8JOU - chains f and A of the 14 polymer chains in the assembly; structure by electron microscopy, 4.10 A resolution (low resolution: residue-level contacts below are approximate; hydrogen-bond / salt-bridge calls are withheld).

== Chain f ==
Protein: Virion-associated phage protein
From: Ralstonia phage GP4
Reference sequence: A0A345GU11 (A0A345GU11_9CAUD); numbering as in UniProt (aligned over 1-140)
Chain sequence (140 residues; numbered 1 to 140; the number before each row is that of its first residue):
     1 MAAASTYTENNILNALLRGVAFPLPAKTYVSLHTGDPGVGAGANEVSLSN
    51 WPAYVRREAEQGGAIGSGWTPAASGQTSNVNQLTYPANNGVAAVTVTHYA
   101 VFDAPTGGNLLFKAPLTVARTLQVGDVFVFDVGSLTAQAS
Not modelled in the structure: 1-2, 139-140

== Chain A ==
Protein: rope protein of phage GP4
From: Ralstonia phage GP4
Chain sequence (120 residues; row label = number of the first residue in the row; X marks 120 residues of unknown identity (built as UNK)):
     1 XXXXXXXXXXXXXXXXXXXXXXXXXXXXXXXXXXXXXXXXXXXXXXXXXX
    51 XXXXXXXXXXXXXXXXXXXXXXXXXXXXXXXXXXXXXXXXXXXXXXXXXX
   101 XXXXXXXXXXXXXXXXXXXX
Not modelled in the structure: 119-120

== Chain f / chain A interface ==
Chain f residues in contact with chain A, 20 residues: Ala3, Ala4, Glu9, Tyr99, Ala114, Pro115, Leu116, Thr117, Arg120, Asp126, Val127, Phe128, Val129, Phe130, Asp131, Ser134, Leu135, Thr136, Ala137, Gln138

== In short ==
No residue of chain f is in contact with chain A.
Chain f is Virion-associated phage protein and chain A is rope protein of phage GP4, both from Ralstonia phage
GP4; the structure, Fiber I and fiber-tail-adaptor of phage GP4, was determined by electron microscopy,
deposited together with 8JOV.
